4ZET - chain A; structure by X-ray diffraction, 2.90 A resolution.

Chain A:
Protein: C-type lectin domain family 4 member C
From: Homo sapiens
UniProt: Q8WTT0 (CLC4C_HUMAN); residue numbers follow UniProt; this construct covers 67-213
Chain sequence (147 residues; each row starts with the number of its first residue):
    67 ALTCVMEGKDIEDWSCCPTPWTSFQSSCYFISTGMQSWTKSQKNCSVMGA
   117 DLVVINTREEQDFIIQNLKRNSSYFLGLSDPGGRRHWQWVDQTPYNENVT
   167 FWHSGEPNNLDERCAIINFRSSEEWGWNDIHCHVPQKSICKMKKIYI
Construct notes: engineered mutation Ala-67 (Ser in Q8WTT0)
Disulfide bonds: Cys-70/Cys-82, Cys-83/Cys-94, Cys-111/Cys-206, Cys-180/Cys-198
Metal / ion sites: Ca2+: Glu-172, Asn-174, Glu-178, Asn-194, Asp-195 (together with alpha-D-mannopyranose)
Curated features (UniProtKB/Swiss-Prot):
  - binding site (a carbohydrate): Ser-139, Glu-178, Asn-184 to Arg-186, Asn-194, Asp-195, Gln-202
  - binding site (Ca(2+)): Glu-172, Asn-174, Glu-178, Asn-194, Asp-195
  - glycosylation (N-linked (GlcNAc...) asparagine): Asn-110, Asn-137, Asn-164
From the paper describing this entry:
  - binding site for N-acetylglucosamine: Ser-139, Asn-184, Arg-186, Asn-194, Ile-196, Val-200
  - Ca2+ coordination: Asn-194
  - binding site for beta-D-galactopyranose: Ser-139, Gln-202
  - mutagenesis - S139A: unchanged binding to disccharide ligand
  - mutagenesis - Q202A: decreased binding to disaccharide
  - mutagenesis - R186A (10-fold), V200A: decreased binding to GlcNAcbeta1-2Man

Summary:
The Ca2+ site is built by Glu-172, Asn-174, Glu-178, Asn-194 and Asp-195. UniProt lists 8 carbohydrate-binding
residues and 5 Ca2+-binding residues. The paper reports a binding site for N-acetylglucosamine at Ser-139,
Asn-184 and Arg-186 among others; R186A and V200A reduce binding to GlcNAcbeta1-2Man; 4 substitutions were
tested in all.
Chain A is C-type lectin domain family 4 member C (Homo sapiens); the structure, Blood dendritic cell antigen
2 (BDCA-2) complexed with GalGlcNAcMan, was determined by X-ray diffraction together with 4ZES from the same
study.
